PDB entry 4KN7 | X-ray diffraction, 3.69 A resolution | chains A and C of the 6 polymer chains in the assembly

# Chain A
Protein: DNA-directed RNA polymerase subunit alpha
Organism: Escherichia coli
Notes: EC 2.7.7.6
UniProt: P0A7Z4 (RPOA_ECOLI); residues 1-329 here = UniProt positions 1-329
Amino-acid sequence (329 residues; numbered 1 to 329; the number before each row is that of its first residue):
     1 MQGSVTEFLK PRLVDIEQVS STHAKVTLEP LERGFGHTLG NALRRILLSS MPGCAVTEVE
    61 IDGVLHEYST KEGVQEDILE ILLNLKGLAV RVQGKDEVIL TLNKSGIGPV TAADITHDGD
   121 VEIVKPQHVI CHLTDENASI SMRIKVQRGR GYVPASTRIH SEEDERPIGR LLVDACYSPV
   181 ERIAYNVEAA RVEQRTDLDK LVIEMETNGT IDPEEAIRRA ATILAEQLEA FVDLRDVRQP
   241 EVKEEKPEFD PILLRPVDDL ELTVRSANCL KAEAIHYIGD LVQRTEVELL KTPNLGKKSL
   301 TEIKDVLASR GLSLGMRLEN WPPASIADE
Disordered / not traced: 1-2, 326-329
Swiss-Prot annotation at these positions:
  - region: Glu162 to Glu165 (Required for interaction with Crp at class II promoters)
  - modified residue: Arg265 (ADP-ribosylarginine), Lys297 (N6-acetyllysine), Lys298 (N6-acetyllysine)
  - mutagenesis: Arg45 (R45C: In rpoA112; temperature-sensitive, blocks RNA polymerase assembly), Glu162 to Glu165 (5-fold decrease in CRP-class II promoter-dependent transcription), Glu165 (E165K: 5-fold decrease in CRP-class II promoter-dependent transcription), Arg191 (R191C: In rpoA101; temperature-sensitive)

# Chain C
Protein: DNA-directed RNA polymerase subunit beta
Organism: Escherichia coli
Notes: EC 2.7.7.6
UniProt: P0A8V2 (RPOB_ECOLI); residues 1-1342 here = UniProt positions 1-1342
Amino-acid sequence (1342 residues; row label = number of the first residue in the row):
     1 MVYSYTEKKR IRKDFGKRPQ VLDVPYLLSI QLDSFQKFIE QDPEGQYGLE AAFRSVFPIQ
    61 SYSGNSELQY VSYRLGEPVF DVQECQIRGV TYSAPLRVKL RLVIYEREAP EGTVKDIKEQ
   121 EVYMGEIPLM TDNGTFVING TERVIVSQLH RSPGVFFDSD KGKTHSSGKV LYNARIIPYR
   181 GSWLDFEFDP KDNLFVRIDR RRKLPATIIL RALNYTTEQI LDLFFEKVIF EIRDNKLQME
   241 LVPERLRGET ASFDIEANGK VYVEKGRRIT ARHIRQLEKD DVKLIEVPVE YIAGKVVAKD
   301 YIDESTGELI CAANMELSLD LLAKLSQSGH KRIETLFTND LDHGPYISET LRVDPTNDRL
   361 SALVEIYRMM RPGEPPTREA AESLFENLFF SEDRYDLSAV GRMKFNRSLL REEIEGSGIL
   421 SKDDIIDVMK KLIDIRNGKG EVDDIDHLGN RRIRSVGEMA ENQFRVGLVR VERAVKERLS
   481 LGDLDTLMPQ DMINAKPISA AVKEFFGSSQ LSQFMDQNNP LSEITHKRRI SALGPGGLTR
   541 ERAGFEVRDV HPTHYGRVCP IETPEGPNIG LINSLSVYAQ TNEYGFLETP YRKVTDGVVT
   601 DEIHYLSAIE EGNYVIAQAN SNLDEEGHFV EDLVTCRSKG ESSLFSRDQV DYMDVSTQQV
   661 VSVGASLIPF LEHDDANRAL MGANMQRQAV PTLRADKPLV GTGMERAVAV DSGVTAVAKR
   721 GGVVQYVDAS RIVIKVNEDE MYPGEAGIDI YNLTKYTRSN QNTCINQMPC VSLGEPVERG
   781 DVLADGPSTD LGELALGQNM RVAFMPWNGY NFEDSILVSE RVVQEDRFTT IHIQELACVS
   841 RDTKLGPEEI TADIPNVGEA ALSKLDESGI VYIGAEVTGG DILVGKVTPK GETQLTPEEK
   901 LLRAIFGEKA SDVKDSSLRV PNGVSGTVID VQVFTRDGVE KDKRALEIEE MQLKQAKKDL
   961 SEELQILEAG LFSRIRAVLV AGGVEAEKLD KLPRDRWLEL GLTDEEKQNQ LEQLAEQYDE
  1021 LKHEFEKKLE AKRRKITQGD DLAPGVLKIV KVYLAVKRRI QPGDKMAGRH GNKGVISKIN
  1081 PIEDMPYDEN GTPVDIVLNP LGVPSRMNIG QILETHLGMA AKGIGDKINA MLKQQQEVAK
  1141 LREFIQRAYD LGADVRQKVD LSTFSDEEVM RLAENLRKGM PIATPVFDGA KEAEIKELLK
  1201 LGDLPTSGQI RLYDGRTGEQ FERPVTVGYM YMLKLNHLVD DKMHARSTGS YSLVTQQPLG
  1261 GKAQFGGQRF GEMEVWALEA YGAAYTLQEM LTVKSDDVNG RTKMYKNIVD GNHQMEPGMP
  1321 ESFNVLLKEI RSLGINIELE DE
Disordered / not traced: 1-7
Swiss-Prot annotation at these positions:
  - modified residue (N6-acetyllysine): Lys1022, Lys1200
  - mutagenesis: Ile561 (I561S: Resistant to antibiotics salinamide A and B), Ile569 (I569S: Resistant to antibiotics salinamide A and B), Ala665 (A665E: Resistant to antibiotics salinamide A and B), Asp675 (D675A/G: Resistant to antibiotics salinamide A and B), Asn677 (N677H/K: Resistant to antibiotics salinamide A and B), Leu680 (L680M: Resistant to antibiotics salinamide A and B), Glu813 (E813K: Disrupts the enzyme's active center)
Residues lining bound ligands: Benzoxazinorifamycin-2c (1RM): Arg143, Ser509, Gln510, Leu511, Ser512, Gln513, Phe514, Asp516, His526, Arg529, Ser531, Leu533, Arg540, Asn568, Ile572, Arg687

# How chain A and chain C interact
Contacting residue pairs (72; chain A residue first):
  Asn41(A) - Tyr1087(C)
  Asn41(A) - Gly1215(C)  hydrogen bond (side chain-backbone)
  Asn41(A) - Arg1216(C)  hydrogen bond (side chain-backbone)
  Asn41(A) - Thr1217(C)  hydrogen bond (side chain-backbone)
  Asn41(A) - Gly1218(C)
  Arg44(A) - Glu1083(C)
  Arg44(A) - Tyr1087(C)
  Arg44(A) - Gly1091(C)
  Arg45(A) - Glu1083(C)  hydrogen bond (side chain-backbone)
  Arg45(A) - Asp1084(C)
  Arg45(A) - Gly1215(C)  hydrogen bond (side chain-backbone)
  Arg45(A) - Arg1216(C)  hydrogen bond (side chain-backbone)
  Ser49(A) - Glu1083(C)  hydrogen bond
  Leu65(A) - Ile873(C)
  His66(A) - Gly874(C)
  His66(A) - Val928(C)
  His66(A) - Ile929(C)  hydrogen bond (side chain-backbone)
  Glu67(A) - Lys1057(C)  salt bridge
  Tyr68(A) - Tyr756(C)  hydrophobic
  Tyr68(A) - Ile831(C)  hydrophobic
  Tyr68(A) - Thr927(C)
  Tyr68(A) - Ile929(C)  hydrophobic
  Tyr68(A) - Lys1057(C)
  Thr70(A) - Ser730(C)
  Thr70(A) - Lys755(C)
  Lys71(A) - Asp728(C)
  Glu72(A) - Asp728(C)
  Gly73(A) - Tyr726(C)  hydrogen bond (backbone-side chain)
  Gly73(A) - Asp728(C)  hydrogen bond (backbone-side chain)
  Val74(A) - Asp728(C)
  Val74(A) - Ala729(C)  hydrogen bond (backbone-backbone)
  Gln75(A) - Val727(C)
  Gln75(A) - Ala729(C)
  Gln75(A) - Pro769(C)
  Gln75(A) - Val771(C)
  Gln75(A) - Ser772(C)
  Asp77(A) - Arg694(C)  salt bridge
  Asp77(A) - Lys755(C)  salt bridge
  Asp77(A) - Tyr756(C)  hydrogen bond
  Asp77(A) - Met768(C)
  Leu79(A) - Tyr756(C)
  Leu79(A) - Ile831(C)  hydrophobic
  Leu79(A) - Lys1057(C)
  Glu80(A) - Arg694(C)  salt bridge
  Glu80(A) - Met768(C)
  Leu83(A) - Arg694(C)
  Lys86(A) - Asp826(C)  salt bridge
  Thr134(A) - Tyr726(C)
  Thr134(A) - Val727(C)
  Asp135(A) - Tyr726(C)
  Tyr152(A) - Val823(C)  hydrogen bond (side chain-backbone)
  Tyr152(A) - Gln824(C)
  Tyr152(A) - Arg1059(C)
  Pro154(A) - Arg1059(C)
  Ser156(A) - Arg1059(C)
  Ile168(A) - Gly874(C)
  Arg170(A) - Glu876(C)
  Asp174(A) - Asp826(C)
  Asp174(A) - Arg1059(C)  salt bridge
  Glu181(A) - Arg821(C)  hydrogen bond (backbone-side chain)
  Arg182(A) - Thr1092(C)
  Ile183(A) - Gly1091(C)
  Ala184(A) - Glu1089(C)
  Ala184(A) - Asn1090(C)
  Ala184(A) - Gly1091(C)
  Tyr185(A) - Tyr1087(C)  hydrogen bond
  Tyr185(A) - Gly1218(C)
  Glu261(A) - Gly858(C)
  Glu261(A) - Glu859(C)  hydrogen bond (side chain-backbone)
  Ser309(A) - Phe906(C)
  Arg310(A) - Phe906(C)
  Gly311(A) - Phe906(C)
Interface residues without a listed pair, chain A (43 interface residues in all): Val19, Glu76, Ile159, Cys176, Val180, Asn186, Ala308
Interface residues without a listed pair, chain C (48 interface residues in all): Leu693, Arg731, Tyr872, Ala875, Thr878, Ala1055, Val1056, Met1085, Gln1134

# In short
The interface between chain A and chain C involves 43 residues on one side and 48 on the other, with 16
hydrogen bonds and 6 salt bridges. Polar contacts include Glu67(A)-Lys1057(C), Asp77(A)-Arg694(C) and
Asp77(A)-Lys755(C). Ligands of chain C: Benzoxazinorifamycin-2c.
Chain A is DNA-directed RNA polymerase subunit alpha and chain C is DNA-directed RNA polymerase subunit beta,
both from Escherichia coli; the structure, X-ray crystal structure of the Escherichia coli RNA polymerase in
complex with Benzoxazinorifamycin-2c, was determined by X-ray diffraction, deposited together with 4KMU and
4KN4.
